PDB entry 5IVZ | X-ray diffraction, 2.48 A resolution | chains A and E of the 3 polymer chains in the assembly

== Chain A ==
Molecule: Cetuximab Fab, light chain
Organism: Mus MUSCULUS, homo sapiens
Notes: antibody fragment or engineered binder
Sequence (213 residues; row label = number of the first residue in the row):
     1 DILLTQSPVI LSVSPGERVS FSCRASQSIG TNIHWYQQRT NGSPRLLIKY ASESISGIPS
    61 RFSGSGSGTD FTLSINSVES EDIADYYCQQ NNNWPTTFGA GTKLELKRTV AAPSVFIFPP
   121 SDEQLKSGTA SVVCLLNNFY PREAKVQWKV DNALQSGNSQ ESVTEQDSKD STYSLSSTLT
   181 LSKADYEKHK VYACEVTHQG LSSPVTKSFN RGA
Disulfides: Cys-23/Cys-88, Cys-134/Cys-194

== Chain E ==
Molecule: Meditope variant
Sequence (12 residues; numbered 1 to 12; the number before each row is that of its first residue):
     1 GQFDLSTRRL KG
Glycans and other covalent adducts: covalent link Gly-1/Gly-12
Modified positions: Arg-8 (citrulline; CIR)

== Interface between chain A and chain E ==
Pairs across the interface (19):
  Gln-38(A) / Arg-8(E)
  Gln-38(A) / Arg-9(E)
  Arg-39(A) / Arg-9(E)
  Thr-40(A) / Thr-7(E)
  Thr-40(A) / Arg-9(E)
  Asn-41(A) / Ser-6(E)  hydrogen bond (side chain-backbone)
  Asn-41(A) / Thr-7(E)  hydrogen bond (backbone-backbone)
  Asn-41(A) / Arg-8(E)
  Gly-42(A) / Arg-8(E)
  Ser-43(A) / Arg-8(E)
  Ala-84(A) / Arg-9(E)
  Asp-85(A) / Arg-9(E)  salt bridge
  Asp-85(A) / Leu-10(E)  hydrogen bond (side chain-backbone)
  Tyr-87(A) / Leu-10(E)
  Ala-100(A) / Leu-10(E)
  Gly-101(A) / Leu-10(E)
  Lys-103(A) / Arg-9(E)
  Lys-103(A) / Leu-10(E)  hydrogen bond (side chain-backbone)
  Glu-165(A) / Arg-9(E)  salt bridge
Other interface residues (no listed pair), chain A (16 interface residues in all): Val-9, Ile-83, Thr-102
Other interface residues (no listed pair), chain E (7 interface residues in all): Gly-1, Phe-3
Interface features reported in the paper:
  - residue pairs: Asp-85(A)/Arg-9(E) (salt bridge)

== Overview ==
Chain A and chain E form an interface of 16 and 7 residues respectively; the contacts include 4 hydrogen bonds
and 2 salt bridges. Polar contacts include Asp-85(A)/Arg-9(E), Glu-165(A)/Arg-9(E) and Asn-41(A)/Ser-6(E). The
paper describes a salt bridge between Asp-85(A) and Arg-9(E).
Here chain A is Cetuximab Fab, light chain (Mus MUSCULUS, homo sapiens) and chain E is Meditope variant. Entry
5IVZ (Cetuximab Fab in complex with Arg8Cir meditope variant) was determined by X-ray diffraction together
with 5ETU, 5EUK, 5F88, 5FF6, 5I2I, 5IOP and 7 further entries from the same study.
